9AW5 - chains N and a of the 28 polymer chains in the assembly; structure by X-ray diffraction, 3.44 A resolution.

# Chain N
Name: Proteasome subunit beta type-1
From: Saccharomyces cerevisiae
Notes: EC 3.4.25.1
Reference sequence: P38624 (PSB1_YEAST); residues 1-196 here correspond to UniProt positions 20-215 (UniProt number = residue number + 19)
Amino-acid sequence (196 residues; each row starts with the number of its first residue):
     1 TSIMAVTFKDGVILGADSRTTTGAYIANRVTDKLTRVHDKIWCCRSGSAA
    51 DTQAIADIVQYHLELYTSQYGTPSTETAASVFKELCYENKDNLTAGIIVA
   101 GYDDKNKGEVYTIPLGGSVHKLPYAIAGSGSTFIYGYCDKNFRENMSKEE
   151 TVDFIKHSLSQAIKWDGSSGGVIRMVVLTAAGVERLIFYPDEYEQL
UniProt features mapped onto this chain:
  - active site: Thr1 (Nucleophile)

# Chain a
Name: Proteasome subunit beta type-7
From: Saccharomyces cerevisiae
Reference sequence: P30657 (PSB7_YEAST); residues 1-233 here correspond to UniProt positions 34-266 (UniProt number = residue number + 33)
Amino-acid sequence (233 residues; each row starts with the number of its first residue):
     1 TQQPIVTGTSVISMKYDNGVIIAADNLGSYGSLLRFNGVERLIPVGDNTV
    51 VGISGDISDMQHIERLLKDLVTENAYDNPLADAEEALEPSYIFEYLATVM
   101 YQRRSKMNPLWNAIIVAGVQSNGDQFLRYVNLLGVTYSSPTLATGFGAHM
   151 ANPLLRKVVDRESDIPKTTVQVAEEAIVNAMRVLYYRDARSSRNFSLAII
   201 DKNTGLTFKKNLQVENMKWDFAKDIKGYGTQKI

# How chain N and chain a interact
Pairs across the interface - 59 pairs, chain N then chain a:
  Arg19(N) - Ala189(a)
  Thr21(N) - Ala189(a)
  Ala24(N) - Phe146(a)
  Ala24(N) - Asp188(a)
  Ala24(N) - Ala189(a)  hydrogen bond (backbone-backbone)
  Tyr25(N) - Phe146(a)
  Tyr25(N) - Met150(a)  hydrophobic
  Tyr25(N) - Arg187(a)
  Ile26(N) - Tyr186(a)
  Ile26(N) - Arg187(a)  hydrogen bond (backbone-side chain)
  Ile26(N) - Asp188(a)
  Ile26(N) - Ala189(a)
  Ala27(N) - Arg187(a)  hydrogen bond (backbone-side chain)
  Asn28(N) - Arg187(a)
  Arg29(N) - Tyr186(a)
  Arg29(N) - Arg187(a)
  Arg29(N) - Lys218(a)  hydrogen bond (side chain-backbone)
  Arg29(N) - Trp219(a)
  Arg29(N) - Phe221(a)
  Val30(N) - Phe221(a)  hydrophobic
  Val30(N) - Ala222(a)  hydrophobic
  Val30(N) - Ile225(a)
  Asp32(N) - Lys226(a)
  Asp32(N) - Gly227(a)  hydrogen bond (side chain-backbone)
  Leu34(N) - Gln231(a)
  Thr35(N) - Tyr228(a)
  Thr35(N) - Gln231(a)
  Arg36(N) - Gln231(a)  hydrogen bond (backbone-side chain)
  Trp42(N) - Gln231(a)
  Trp42(N) - Ile233(a)
  Arg45(N) - Tyr228(a)
  Gln53(N) - Tyr228(a)
  Ala56(N) - Tyr228(a)
  Asp57(N) - Tyr228(a)  hydrogen bond
  Phe133(N) - Leu33(a)  hydrophobic
  Lys164(N) - Leu34(a)
  Trp165(N) - Leu33(a)
  Trp165(N) - Leu34(a)  hydrogen bond (backbone-backbone)
  Trp165(N) - Arg35(a)
  Gly167(N) - Ser32(a)  hydrogen bond (backbone-backbone)
  Gly167(N) - Ala189(a)
  Gly171(N) - Trp219(a)
  Val172(N) - Trp219(a)  hydrophobic
  Val172(N) - Ala222(a)  hydrophobic
  Arg174(N) - Ala222(a)  hydrogen bond (side chain-backbone)
  Arg174(N) - Ile225(a)
  Arg185(N) - Ile225(a)
  Arg185(N) - Lys226(a)
  Arg185(N) - Gln231(a)
  Arg185(N) - Ile233(a)  hydrogen bond (side chain-backbone)
  Ile187(N) - Ala222(a)
  Ile187(N) - Lys223(a)
  Tyr189(N) - Trp219(a)
  Tyr189(N) - Asp220(a)  hydrogen bond
  Tyr189(N) - Lys223(a)
  Asp191(N) - Arg193(a)  salt bridge
  Asp191(N) - Met217(a)
  Glu194(N) - Tyr185(a)  hydrogen bond
  Glu194(N) - Arg193(a)  salt bridge
Interface residues without a listed pair, chain N (33 interface residues in all): Asp166, Ser168, Pro190
Interface residues without a listed pair, chain a (26 interface residues in all): Arg190

# In short
33 residues of chain N face 26 of chain a across their interface, with 13 hydrogen bonds and 2 salt bridges.
Among the polar pairs are Asp191(N)-Arg193(a), Glu194(N)-Arg193(a) and Ile26(N)-Arg187(a). From UniProt:
active-site residue Thr1(N) on chain N.
Here chain N is Proteasome subunit beta type-1 and chain a is Proteasome subunit beta type-7, both from
Saccharomyces cerevisiae. Entry 9AW5 (Yeast 20S proteasome soaked with MA9 fraction E/F) was determined by
X-ray diffraction together with 9C97, 9C98, 9AW3, 9AW6 and 9AW7 from the same study.
